PDB entry 4OGL | X-ray diffraction, 1.25 A resolution | chains A and B of the 6 polymer chains in the assembly

Chain A (and B):
Molecule: Uridine phosphorylase
Source organism: Vibrio cholerae O1 biovar El Tor
Notes: EC 2.4.2.3; chain B of this document is another copy of the same molecule, construct and numbering; everything in this record applies to it too
Reference sequence: Q9KT71 (Q9KT71_VIBCH); residues 1-253 here correspond to UniProt positions 6-258 (UniProt number = residue number + 5)
Sequence (253 residues; each row starts with the number of its first residue):
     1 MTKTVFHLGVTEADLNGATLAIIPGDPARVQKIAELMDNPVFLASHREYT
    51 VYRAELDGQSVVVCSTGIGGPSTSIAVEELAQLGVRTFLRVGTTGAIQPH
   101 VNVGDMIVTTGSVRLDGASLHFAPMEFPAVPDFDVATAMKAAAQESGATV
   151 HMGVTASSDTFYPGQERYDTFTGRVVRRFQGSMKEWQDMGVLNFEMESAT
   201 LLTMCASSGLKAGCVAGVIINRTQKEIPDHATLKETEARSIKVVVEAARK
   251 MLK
Disordered / not traced: 1-2, 229-232 (chain B: 1-2)
Metal / ion sites: Na+: Glu48, Ile68, Ser72 (shared with Glu48(B), Ile68(B), Ser72(B) of chain B)
Small-molecule neighbours: thymine (TDR): Thr93, Thr94, Gly95, Phe161, Gln165, Arg167, Phe194, Glu195, Met196, Ile219, Ile220, Pro228

How chain A and chain B interact:
Contacting residue pairs (101):
  Phe6(A) - Phe161(B)  hydrophobic
  Phe6(A) - Tyr162(B)
  His7(A) - Phe161(B)
  Gly25(A) - Arg47(B)
  Asp26(A) - His46(B)  salt bridge
  Asp26(A) - Arg47(B)
  His46(A) - Asp26(B)
  Arg47(A) - Gly25(B)
  Arg47(A) - Asp26(B)
  Arg47(A) - Ile68(B)
  Glu48(A) - Glu48(B)
  Glu48(A) - Gly67(B)
  Glu48(A) - Ile68(B)  hydrogen bond (side chain-backbone)
  Tyr49(A) - Ile68(B)
  Gly67(A) - Glu48(B)
  Ile68(A) - Arg47(B)
  Ile68(A) - Glu48(B)  hydrogen bond (backbone-side chain)
  Ile68(A) - Tyr49(B)
  Ile68(A) - Ser72(B)
  Ile68(A) - Ile75(B)  hydrophobic
  Gly69(A) - Pro71(B)
  Pro71(A) - Gly69(B)
  Pro71(A) - Pro71(B)
  Pro71(A) - Asp159(B)
  Pro71(A) - Met196(B)  hydrophobic
  Ser72(A) - Ile68(B)
  Ser74(A) - Thr160(B)
  Ile75(A) - Ile68(B)  hydrophobic
  Ile75(A) - Phe161(B)  hydrophobic
  Glu78(A) - Tyr162(B)
  Glu78(A) - Thr170(B)
  Glu78(A) - Phe171(B)  hydrogen bond (side chain-backbone)
  Glu79(A) - Tyr162(B)  hydrogen bond
  Ala81(A) - Phe171(B)
  Gln82(A) - Asp169(B)
  Gln82(A) - Thr170(B)
  Arg86(A) - Phe171(B)
  Leu115(A) - His121(B)  hydrogen bond (backbone-side chain)
  Gly117(A) - Gly117(B)
  Gly117(A) - Asp159(B)
  Ala118(A) - Asp159(B)  hydrogen bond (backbone-side chain)
  Leu120(A) - Val176(B)
  Leu120(A) - Arg178(B)
  His121(A) - Leu115(B)  hydrogen bond (side chain-backbone)
  His121(A) - Ser158(B)
  His121(A) - Asp159(B)
  His121(A) - Thr160(B)  hydrogen bond
  His121(A) - Pro163(B)
  His121(A) - Gly164(B)
  His121(A) - Val176(B)
  His121(A) - Arg178(B)
  His121(A) - Phe179(B)
  Phe122(A) - Thr160(B)
  Phe122(A) - Pro163(B)  hydrophobic
  Phe122(A) - Arg174(B)  hydrogen bond (backbone-side chain)
  Phe122(A) - Val176(B)
  Ala123(A) - Val176(B)  hydrophobic
  Ser158(A) - His121(B)
  Asp159(A) - Pro71(B)
  Asp159(A) - Gly117(B)
  Asp159(A) - Ala118(B)  hydrogen bond (side chain-backbone)
  Asp159(A) - His121(B)
  Asp159(A) - Asp159(B)
  Thr160(A) - Ser74(B)
  Thr160(A) - His121(B)  hydrogen bond
  Thr160(A) - Phe122(B)
  Phe161(A) - Phe6(B)  hydrophobic
  Phe161(A) - His7(B)
  Phe161(A) - Ile75(B)  hydrophobic
  Tyr162(A) - Glu78(B)
  Tyr162(A) - Glu79(B)  hydrogen bond
  Tyr162(A) - Gln82(B)
  Pro163(A) - His121(B)
  Pro163(A) - Phe122(B)  hydrophobic
  Gly164(A) - His121(B)
  Asp169(A) - Gln82(B)
  Thr170(A) - Glu78(B)
  Thr170(A) - Gln82(B)
  Phe171(A) - Glu78(B)  hydrogen bond (backbone-side chain)
  Phe171(A) - Ala81(B)
  Phe171(A) - Gln82(B)
  Phe171(A) - Arg86(B)
  Phe171(A) - Ser208(B)
  Phe171(A) - Leu210(B)  hydrophobic
  Thr172(A) - Ser208(B)
  Arg174(A) - Ser207(B)  hydrogen bond (side chain-backbone)
  Arg174(A) - Ser208(B)
  Val176(A) - Leu120(B)
  Val176(A) - His121(B)
  Val176(A) - Phe122(B)
  Val176(A) - Ala123(B)  hydrophobic
  Arg178(A) - Leu120(B)
  Phe179(A) - His121(B)
  Met196(A) - Pro71(B)  hydrophobic
  Ser207(A) - Arg174(B)  hydrogen bond (backbone-side chain)
  Ser208(A) - Phe171(B)
  Ser208(A) - Thr172(B)
  Ser208(A) - Arg174(B)
  Leu210(A) - Phe171(B)  hydrophobic
  Ile227(A) - Phe6(B)  hydrophobic
  Pro228(A) - Phe6(B)  hydrophobic
Also at the interface, not in a pair above, chain A (52 interface residues in all): Pro27, Gly70, Asp116, Pro124
Also at the interface, not in a pair above, chain B (51 interface residues in all): Pro27, Gly70, Thr93, Asp116, Pro124

In short:
The interface between chain A and chain B involves 52 residues on one side and 51 on the other; the contacts
include 15 hydrogen bonds and 1 salt bridge. Among the polar pairs are Asp26(A)-His46(B), Glu48(A)-Ile68(B)
and Glu78(A)-Phe171(B). Bound to chain A: thymine.
Chain A and chain B are both Uridine phosphorylase (Vibrio cholerae O1 biovar El Tor); the structure, X-ray
structure uridine phosphorylase from Vibrio cholerae in complex with thymine at 1.25 A resolution, was
determined by X-ray diffraction together with 5C80, 4OEH, 4LZW and 4IP0 from the same study.
